PDB entry 5HGH | X-ray diffraction, 2.39 A resolution | chains A and B of the 3 polymer chains in the assembly

Chain A:
Molecule: HLA class I histocompatibility antigen, A-24 alpha chain
Source organism: Homo sapiens
UniProtKB: P05534 (1A24_HUMAN); residues 1-274 here correspond to UniProt positions 25-298 (UniProt number = residue number + 24)
Amino-acid sequence (275 residues; each row starts with the number of its first residue; numbering starts at 0):
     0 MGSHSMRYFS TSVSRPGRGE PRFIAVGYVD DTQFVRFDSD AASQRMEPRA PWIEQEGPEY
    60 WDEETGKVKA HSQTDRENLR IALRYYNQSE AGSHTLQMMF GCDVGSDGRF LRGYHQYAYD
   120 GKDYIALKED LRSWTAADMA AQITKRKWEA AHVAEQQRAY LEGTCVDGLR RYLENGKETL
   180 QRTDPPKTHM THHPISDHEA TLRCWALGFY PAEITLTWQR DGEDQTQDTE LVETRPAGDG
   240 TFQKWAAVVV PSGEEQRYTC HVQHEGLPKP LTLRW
Not modelled in the structure: 0
Differences from the reference sequence: initiating methionine (0)
Cystine bridges: Cys101-Cys164, Cys203-Cys259

Chain B:
Molecule: Beta-2-microglobulin
Source organism: Homo sapiens
UniProtKB: P61769 (B2MG_HUMAN); residues 1-99 here correspond to UniProt positions 21-119 (UniProt number = residue number + 20)
Amino-acid sequence (100 residues; each row starts with the number of its first residue; numbering starts at 0):
     0 MIQRTPKIQV YSRHPAENGK SNFLNCYVSG FHPSDIEVDL LKNGERIEKV EHSDLSFSKD
    60 WSFYLLYYTE FTPTEKDEYA CRVNHVTLSQ PKIVKWDRDM
Differences from the reference sequence: initiating methionine (0)
Cystine bridges: Cys25-Cys80
Swiss-Prot annotation at these positions:
  - modified residue: Gln2 (Pyrrolidone carboxylic acid)
  - glycosylation: Ile1 (N-linked (Glc) (glycation) isoleucine), Lys19 (N-linked (Glc) (glycation) lysine), Lys41 (N-linked (Glc) (glycation) lysine), Lys48 (N-linked (Glc) (glycation) lysine), Lys58 (N-linked (Glc) (glycation) lysine), Lys91 (N-linked (Glc) (glycation) lysine), Lys94 (N-linked (Glc) (glycation) lysine)

How chain A and chain B interact:
Residue-residue contacts (53; chain A residue first):
  Phe8(A) with Ser55(B); Phe56(B), hydrophobic
  Ser9(A) with Phe56(B)
  Thr10(A) with Leu54(B); Phe56(B); Phe62(B)
  Val12(A) with Ser33(B)
  Ile23(A) with Leu54(B), hydrophobic
  Val25(A) with Asp53(B); Leu54(B); Ser55(B)
  Tyr27(A) with Ser55(B); Tyr63(B)
  Gln32(A) with Asp53(B), hydrogen bond
  Arg35(A) with Asp53(B), salt bridge
  Arg48(A) with Asp53(B), salt bridge
  Thr94(A) with His31(B); Phe62(B)
  Gln96(A) with Phe56(B); Trp60(B), hydrogen bond (side chain-backbone); Phe62(B)
  Met97(A) with Phe56(B)
  Gln115(A) with Trp60(B)
  Tyr116(A) with Trp60(B)
  Ala117(A) with Trp60(B), hydrophobic
  Asp119(A) with Met0(B); His31(B)
  Gly120(A) with Arg3(B), hydrogen bond (backbone-side chain); His31(B); Trp60(B)
  Asp122(A) with Trp60(B), hydrogen bond
  Thr190(A) with Met99(B)
  His192(A) with Asp98(B), hydrogen bond (side chain-backbone)
  Arg202(A) with Met99(B)
  Trp204(A) with Met99(B), hydrogen bond (side chain-backbone)
  Val231(A) with Gln8(B)
  Glu232(A) with Lys6(B), salt bridge; Gln8(B), hydrogen bond (backbone-side chain); Ser28(B)
  Thr233(A) with Tyr26(B)
  Arg234(A) with Gln8(B), hydrogen bond; Tyr10(B); Tyr26(B)
  Pro235(A) with Tyr10(B), hydrogen bond (backbone-side chain); Tyr26(B)
  Ala236(A) with Arg12(B), hydrogen bond (backbone-side chain); Asn24(B), hydrogen bond (backbone-side chain)
  Gly237(A) with Arg12(B), hydrogen bond (backbone-side chain)
  Asp238(A) with Arg12(B)
  Gln242(A) with Tyr10(B); Ser11(B); Arg12(B)
  Trp244(A) with Met99(B)
Interface residues without a listed pair, chain A (34 interface residues in all): Met98
Interface residues without a listed pair, chain B (24 interface residues in all): His13, Asp59, Leu65

Overview:
34 residues of chain A and 24 residues of chain B are in contact; the contacts include 12 hydrogen bonds and 3
salt bridges. Polar contacts include Arg35(A)-Asp53(B), Arg48(A)-Asp53(B) and Glu232(A)-Lys6(B).
Chain A is HLA class I histocompatibility antigen, A-24 alpha chain and chain B is Beta-2-microglobulin, both
from Homo sapiens; the structure, HLA*A2402 complexed with HIV nef138 10mer epitope, was determined by X-ray
diffraction together with 5HGA, 5HGB and 5HGD from the same study.
